Entry 7U4D (electron microscopy, 8.10 A resolution (very low resolution: no residue pairs are listed; an interface is given only as per-side residue counts)); this record covers chains B and J of the 22 polymer chains in the assembly.

# Chain B
Molecule: Histone H4
From: Homo sapiens
Reference sequence: P62805 (H4_HUMAN); residues 0-102 here correspond to UniProt positions 1-103 (UniProt number = residue number + 1)
Chain sequence (103 residues; row label = number of the first residue in the row; numbering starts at 0):
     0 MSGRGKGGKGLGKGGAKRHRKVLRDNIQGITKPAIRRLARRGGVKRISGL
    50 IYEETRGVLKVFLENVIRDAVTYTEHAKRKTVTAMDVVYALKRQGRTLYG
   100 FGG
Not modelled in the structure: 0-22, 102
Curated features (UniProtKB/Swiss-Prot):
  - DNA-binding region: Lys16 to Lys20
  - modified residue: Ser1 (N-acetylserine), Arg3 (Asymmetric dimethylarginine), Lys5 (N6-(2-hydroxyisobutyryl)lysine), Lys8 (N6-(2-hydroxyisobutyryl)lysine), Lys12 (N6-(2-hydroxyisobutyryl)lysine), Lys16 (N6-(2-hydroxyisobutyryl)lysine), Lys20 (N6,N6,N6-trimethyllysine), Lys31 (N6-(2-hydroxyisobutyryl)lysine), Lys44 (N6-(2-hydroxyisobutyryl)lysine), Ser47 (Phosphoserine), Tyr51 (Phosphotyrosine), Lys59 (N6-(2-hydroxyisobutyryl)lysine), Lys77 (N6-(2-hydroxyisobutyryl)lysine), Lys79 (N6-(2-hydroxyisobutyryl)lysine), Thr80 (Phosphothreonine), Tyr88 (Phosphotyrosine), Lys91 (N6-(2-hydroxyisobutyryl)lysine)
  - cross-link (Glycyl lysine isopeptide (Lys-Gly)): Lys12 (interchain with G-Cter in SUMO2), Lys20 (interchain with G-Cter in SUMO2), Lys31 (interchain with G-Cter in SUMO2), Lys59 (interchain with G-Cter in SUMO2), Lys79 (interchain with G-Cter in SUMO2), Lys91 (interchain with G-Cter in SUMO2)

# Chain J
Molecule: 147-nt DNA strand
Sequence (147 nucleotides; numbered -73 to 73; the number before each row is that of its first residue; numbers below 1 keep their minus sign (DA-73 is residue -73)):
   -73 ATCGGATGTATATATCTGACACGTGCCTGGAGACTAGGGAGTAATCCCCT
   -23 TGGCGGTTAAAACGCGGGGGACAGCGCGTACGTGCGTTTAAGCGGTGCTA
    27 GAGCTGTCTACGACCAATTGAGCGGCCTCGGCACCGGATTCTCAGAT
Not modelled in the structure: -73 to -70, 70-73

# How chain B and chain J interact
At this resolution (8 A) residue pairs are not listed: 9 residues of chain B and 5 of chain J lie at the interface.

# In short
The interface between chain B and chain J involves 9 residues on one side and 5 on the other. Curated
annotation (UniProt) lists a DNA-binding region on chain B.
Chain B is Histone H4 (Homo sapiens) and chain J is a 147-nt DNA strand; the structure, CryoEM structure of
CENP-N promoted nucleosome stacks with CENP-A and 601 DNA sequence, was determined by electron microscopy
(same publication as 7U46 and 7U47).
